7UX4 - chains B and D of the 4 polymer chains in the assembly; structure by X-ray diffraction, 2.23 A resolution.

# Chain B (and D)
Name: NADP-dependent isopropanol dehydrogenase
From: Thermoanaerobacter pseudethanolicus
Notes: EC 1.1.1.80; engineered mutation(s): I86A; chain D of this document is another copy of the same molecule, construct and numbering; everything in this record applies to it too
Reference sequence: P14941 (ADH_THEBR); numbering as in UniProt (aligned over 1-352)
Amino-acid sequence (352 residues; each row starts with the number of its first residue):
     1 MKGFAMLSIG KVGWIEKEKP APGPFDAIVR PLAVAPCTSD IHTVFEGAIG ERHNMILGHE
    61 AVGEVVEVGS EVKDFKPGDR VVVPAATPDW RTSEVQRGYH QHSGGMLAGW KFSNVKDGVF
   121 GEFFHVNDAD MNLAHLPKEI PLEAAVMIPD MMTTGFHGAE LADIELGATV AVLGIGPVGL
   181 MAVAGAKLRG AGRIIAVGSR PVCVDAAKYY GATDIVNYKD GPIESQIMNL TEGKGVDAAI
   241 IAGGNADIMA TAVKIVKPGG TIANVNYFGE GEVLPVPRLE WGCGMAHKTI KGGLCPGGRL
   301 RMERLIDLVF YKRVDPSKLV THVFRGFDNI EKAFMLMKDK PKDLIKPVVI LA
Construct notes: conflict A86 (Ile in P14941)
Modified residues: M1 (N-formylmethionine; FME)
Swiss-Prot annotation at these positions:
  - binding site (Zn(2+)): C37, H59, D150
  - binding site (NADP(+)): I175 to V178, G198 to R200, Y218, V265 to Y267, K340
Metal / ion sites: Zn2+: C37, H59, E60, D150 (together with (1S,3S)-3-methylcyclohexan-1-ol); K+ site 1: Y99 (shared with 4 residues of chain A); K+ site 2: G259, G260, H287, T289 (shared with 1 residue of chain A); K+ site 3 near D307 (its only coordinating residue here)
Residues lining bound ligands:
  - NADP (NAP; NADP nicotinamide-adenine-dinucleotide phosphate): C37, T38, S39, H42, D150, M151, T154, G174, I175, G176, P177, V178, G179, V197, S199, R200, Y218, I223, A242, G243, G244, I248, V265, N266, Y267, G293, L294, C295, K340
  - (1S,3S)-3-methylcyclohexan-1-ol (NWO): C37, S39, H59, A85, W110, D150, L294, C295

# Interface between chain B and chain D
Residue-residue contacts (22; chain B residue first):
  F25(B) - F25(D)  hydrophobic
  F25(B) - R91(D)
  W90(B) - Q96(D)
  R91(B) - F25(D)
  R91(B) - R91(D)
  R91(B) - D128(D)  salt bridge
  R91(B) - M131(D)
  T92(B) - M131(D)
  Q96(B) - W90(D)
  Q96(B) - M131(D)  hydrogen bond (side chain-backbone)
  Q96(B) - R299(D)
  Q96(B) - L300(D)  hydrogen bond (side chain-backbone)
  R97(B) - L300(D)
  R97(B) - R304(D)
  D128(B) - R91(D)  salt bridge
  M131(B) - R91(D)
  M131(B) - T92(D)  hydrogen bond (side chain-backbone)
  M131(B) - Q96(D)  hydrogen bond (backbone-side chain)
  R299(B) - Q96(D)
  L300(B) - Q96(D)  hydrogen bond (backbone-side chain)
  L300(B) - R97(D)
  R304(B) - R97(D)
Other interface residues (no listed pair), chain B (15 interface residues in all): S93, V95, D130, G298
Other interface residues (no listed pair), chain D (15 interface residues in all): S93, V95, D130, G298

# Overview
The chain B/chain D interface involves 15 residues from each chain, with 5 hydrogen bonds and 2 salt bridges.
Polar pairs include R91(B)-D128(D), Q96(B)-M131(D) and Q96(B)-L300(D). Chain B binds NADP and
(1S,3S)-3-methylcyclohexan-1-ol. UniProt lists 3 Zn2+-binding residues and 12 NADP+-binding residues on chain
B.
Chain B and chain D are both NADP-dependent isopropanol dehydrogenase (Thermoanaerobacter pseudethanolicus);
the structure, Crystallographic snapshots of ternary complexes of thermophilic secondary alcohol dehydrogenase
from Thermoanaerobacter pseudoethanolicus reveal the dynamics ..., was determined by X-ray diffraction
together with 7UUT and 7UTC from the same study.
